PDB entry 1JTC | X-ray diffraction, 1.70 A resolution | chain A

# Chain A
Name: acidic fibroblast growth factor
Organism: Homo sapiens
Reference sequence: P05230 (FGF1_HUMAN); residues 2-140 here correspond to UniProt positions 17-155 (UniProt number = residue number + 15)
Sequence (146 residues; numbered 2 to 140 plus 7 insertion-coded residues; the number before each row is that of its first residue; a row labelled like 1A-1G holds insertion residues (1A, then the next letters in order)):
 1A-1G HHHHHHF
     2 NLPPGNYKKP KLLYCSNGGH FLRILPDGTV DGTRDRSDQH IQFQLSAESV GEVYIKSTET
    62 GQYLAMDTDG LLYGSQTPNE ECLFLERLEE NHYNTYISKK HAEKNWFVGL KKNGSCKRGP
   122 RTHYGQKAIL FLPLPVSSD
Not modelled in the structure: 1A-1B, 138-140
Sequence notes: expression tag (1A-1F); engineered mutation Phe44 (Leu59 in P05230)
From the paper describing this entry:
  - conformationally variable residues (side-chain flip): Ile25, His93
  - mutagenesis - L73V, L73V/V109L, V109L: decreased stability

# In short
From the paper: L73V, L73V/V109L and V109L reduce stability; conformational variability at Ile25 and His93.
Chain A is acidic fibroblast growth factor (Homo sapiens); the structure, Human Acidic Fibroblast Growth
Factor. 141 Amino Acid Form with Amino Terminal His Tag AND LEU ..., was determined by X-ray diffraction,
deposited together with 1JQZ, 1JT3, 1JT4, 1JT5 and 1JT7.
